Entry 6TVZ (X-ray diffraction, 2.28 A resolution); this record covers chain A.

# Chain A
Protein: CCA-adding enzyme
Source organism: Planococcus halocryophilus
UniProt: A0A1C7DQ98 (A0A1C7DQ98_9BACL); residues 1-377 here = UniProt positions 1-377
Amino-acid sequence (420 residues; row label = number of the first residue in the row; numbers below 1 keep their minus sign (Met-42 is residue -42)):
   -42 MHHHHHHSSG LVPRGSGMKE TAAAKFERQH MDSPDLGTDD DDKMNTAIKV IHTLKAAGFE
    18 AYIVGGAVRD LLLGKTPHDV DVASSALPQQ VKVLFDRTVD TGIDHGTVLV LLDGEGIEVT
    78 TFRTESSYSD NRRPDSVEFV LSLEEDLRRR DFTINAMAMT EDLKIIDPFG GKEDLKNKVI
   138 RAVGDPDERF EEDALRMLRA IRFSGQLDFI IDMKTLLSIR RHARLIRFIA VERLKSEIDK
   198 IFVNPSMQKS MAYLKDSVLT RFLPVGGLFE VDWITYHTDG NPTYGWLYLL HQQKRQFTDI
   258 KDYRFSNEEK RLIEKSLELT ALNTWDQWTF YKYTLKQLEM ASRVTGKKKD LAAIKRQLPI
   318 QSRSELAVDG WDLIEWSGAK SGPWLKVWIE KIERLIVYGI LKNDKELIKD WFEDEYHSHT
Disordered / not traced: -42 to -3, 83-92, 374-377
Sequence notes: initiating methionine (-42); expression tag (-41 to 0)
From the paper describing this entry:
  - conformationally variable residues (order/disorder transition): Ser83 to Val94

# Overview
From the paper: conformational variability at Ser83.
Chain A is CCA-adding enzyme (Planococcus halocryophilus); the structure, Structure of a psychrophilic
CCA-adding enzyme crystallized in the XtalController device, was determined by X-ray diffraction together with
6TVY from the same study.
